PDB entry 5UH9 | X-ray diffraction, 4.40 A resolution (low resolution: residue-level contacts below are approximate; hydrogen-bond / salt-bridge calls are withheld) | chains B and D of the 9 polymer chains in the assembly

Chain B:
Protein: DNA-directed RNA polymerase subunit alpha
Source organism: Mycobacterium tuberculosis (strain ATCC 25618 / H37Rv)
Notes: EC 2.7.7.6
Reference sequence: P9WGZ1 (RPOA_MYCTU); residues 1-347 here = UniProt positions 1-347
Amino-acid sequence (347 residues; numbered 1 to 347; the number before each row is that of its first residue):
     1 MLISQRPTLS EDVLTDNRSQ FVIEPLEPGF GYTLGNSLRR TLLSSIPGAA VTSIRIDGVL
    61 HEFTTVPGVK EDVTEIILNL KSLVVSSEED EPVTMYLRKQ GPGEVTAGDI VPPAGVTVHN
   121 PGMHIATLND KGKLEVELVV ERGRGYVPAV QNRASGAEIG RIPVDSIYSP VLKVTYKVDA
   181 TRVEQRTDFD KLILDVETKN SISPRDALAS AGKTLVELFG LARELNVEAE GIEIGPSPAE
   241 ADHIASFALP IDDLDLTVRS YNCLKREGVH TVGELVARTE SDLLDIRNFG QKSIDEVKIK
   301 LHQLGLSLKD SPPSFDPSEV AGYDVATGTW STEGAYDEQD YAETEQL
Unresolved in the structure: 1-5, 155, 233-347

Chain D:
Protein: DNA-directed RNA polymerase subunit beta'
Source organism: Mycobacterium tuberculosis (strain ATCC 25618 / H37Rv)
Notes: EC 2.7.7.6
Reference sequence: P9WGY7 (RPOC_MYCTU); residue numbers follow UniProt; this construct covers 1-1316
Amino-acid sequence (1316 residues; row label = number of the first residue in the row):
     1 MLDVNFFDEL RIGLATAEDI RQWSYGEVKK PETINYRTLK PEKDGLFCEK IFGPTRDWEC
    61 YCGKYKRVRF KGIICERCGV EVTRAKVRRE RMGHIELAAP VTHIWYFKGV PSRLGYLLDL
   121 APKDLEKIIY FAAYVITSVD EEMRHNELST LEAEMAVERK AVEDQRDGEL EARAQKLEAD
   181 LAELEAEGAK ADARRKVRDG GEREMRQIRD RAQRELDRLE DIWSTFTKLA PKQLIVDENL
   241 YRELVDRYGE YFTGAMGAES IQKLIENFDI DAEAESLRDV IRNGKGQKKL RALKRLKVVA
   301 AFQQSGNSPM GMVLDAVPVI PPELRPMVQL DGGRFATSDL NDLYRRVINR NNRLKRLIDL
   361 GAPEIIVNNE KRMLQESVDA LFDNGRRGRP VTGPGNRPLK SLSDLLKGKQ GRFRQNLLGK
   421 RVDYSGRSVI VVGPQLKLHQ CGLPKLMALE LFKPFVMKRL VDLNHAQNIK SAKRMVERQR
   481 PQVWDVLEEV IAEHPVLLNR APTLHRLGIQ AFEPMLVEGK AIQLHPLVCE AFNADFDGDQ
   541 MAVHLPLSAE AQAEARILML SSNNILSPAS GRPLAMPRLD MVTGLYYLTT EVPGDTGEYQ
   601 PASGDHPETG VYSSPAEAIM AADRGVLSVR AKIKVRLTQL RPPVEIEAEL FGHSGWQPGD
   661 AWMAETTLGR VMFNELLPLG YPFVNKQMHK KVQAAIINDL AERYPMIVVA QTVDKLKDAG
   721 FYWATRSGVT VSMADVLVPP RKKEILDHYE ERADKVEKQF QRGALNHDER NEALVEIWKE
   781 ATDEVGQALR EHYPDDNPII TIVDSGATGN FTQTRTLAGM KGLVTNPKGE FIPRPVKSSF
   841 REGLTVLEYF INTHGARKGL ADTALRTADS GYLTRRLVDV SQDVIVREHD CQTERGIVVE
   901 LAERAPDGTL IRDPYIETSA YARTLGTDAV DEAGNVIVER GQDLGDPEID ALLAAGITQV
   961 KVRSVLTCAT STGVCATCYG RSMATGKLVD IGEAVGIVAA QSIGEPGTQL TMRTFHQGGV
  1021 GEDITGGLPR VQELFEARVP RGKAPIADVT GRVRLEDGER FYKITIVPDD GGEEVVYDKI
  1081 SKRQRLRVFK HEDGSERVLS DGDHVEVGQQ LMEGSADPHE VLRVQGPREV QIHLVREVQE
  1141 VYRAQGVSIH DKHIEVIVRQ MLRRVTIIDS GSTEFLPGSL IDRAEFEAEN RRVVAEGGEP
  1201 AAGRPVLMGI TKASLATDSW LSAASFQETT RVLTDAAINC RSDKLNGLKE NVIIGKLIPA
  1261 GTGINRYRNI AVQPTEEARA AAYTIPSYED QYYSPDFGAA TGAAVPLDDY GYSDYR
Unresolved in the structure: 1-2, 1012-1025, 1282-1316
Swiss-Prot annotation at these positions:
  - binding site (Zn(2+)): C60, C62, C75, C78, C891, C968, C975, C978
  - binding site (Mg(2+)): D535, D537, D539
Bound ions: Zn2+ site 1: C60, C62, C75, C78; Mg2+: D535, D537, D539 (shared with 1 residue of chain I); Zn2+ site 2: C891, C968, C975, C978

Interface between chain B and chain D:
Contacting residue pairs (25):
  R39(B) with D623(D)
  L43(B) with D623(D)
  E62(B) with P607(D)
  T74(B) with E608(D)
  E75(B) with R636(D)
  L78(B) with V611(D); S613(D)
  N79(B) with R636(D)
  K81(B) with V611(D); E617(D)
  Y146(B) with Y612(D); E617(D); M620(D); R624(D)
  P148(B) with R624(D)
  P163(B) with P607(D)
  D165(B) with E617(D)
  L172(B) with A616(D); M620(D)
  K173(B) with I619(D)
  R182(B) with E488(D)
  Q185(B) with K445(D); E518(D)
  T187(B) with K445(D); E518(D)
Also at the interface, not in a pair above, chain B (23 interface residues in all): G145, V147, Q151, I167, S169, V171
Also at the interface, not in a pair above, chain D (19 interface residues in all): A602, A621, V626, M663

In short:
The interface between chain B and chain D involves 23 residues on one side and 19 on the other. C60(D),
C62(D), C75(D) and C78(D) coordinate Zn2+ site 1. UniProt lists 8 Zn2+-binding residues and 3 Mg2+-binding
residues on chain D.
Chain B is DNA-directed RNA polymerase subunit alpha and chain D is DNA-directed RNA polymerase subunit beta',
both from Mycobacterium tuberculosis (strain ATCC 25618 / H37Rv); the structure, Crystal structure of
Mycobacterium tuberculosis transcription initiation complex containing 2nt RNA, was determined by X-ray
diffraction (same publication as 5UH5, 5UH6, 5UH8, 5UHA, 5UHB, 5UHC and 4 further entries).
